3V50 - chain A; structure by X-ray diffraction, 1.45 A resolution.

== Chain A ==
Molecule: Beta-lactamase
Source organism: Klebsiella pneumoniae
Notes: EC 3.5.2.6; fragment: SHV-1 beta-lactamase
Reference sequence: Q5PSW7 (Q5PSW7_KLEPN); the author numbering skips numbers that UniProt does not, so the offset changes along the chain: 26-238 = UniProt 22-234; 240-252 = UniProt 235-247; 254-292 = UniProt 248-286
Sequence (265 residues; numbered 26 to 292; 2 numbers in that range are skipped by the numbering (no residue carries them; nothing is unmodelled there); the number before each row is that of its first residue):
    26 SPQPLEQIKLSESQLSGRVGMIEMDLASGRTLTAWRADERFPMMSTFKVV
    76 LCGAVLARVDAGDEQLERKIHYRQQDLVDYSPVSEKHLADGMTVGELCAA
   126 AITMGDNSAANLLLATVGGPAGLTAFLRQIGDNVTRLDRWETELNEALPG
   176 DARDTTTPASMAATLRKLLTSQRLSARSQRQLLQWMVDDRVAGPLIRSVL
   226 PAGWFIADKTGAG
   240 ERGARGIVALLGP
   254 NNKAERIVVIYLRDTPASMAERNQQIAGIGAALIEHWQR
Disulfide bonds: Cys77-Cys123
Covalent attachments: compound SA2 linked to Ser70
Sequence notes: engineered mutation Gly130 (Ser126 in Q5PSW7)
Small-molecule neighbours:
  - cyclohexyl-hexyl-beta-D-maltoside (MA4), molecule 1: Ser26, Ile221, Val224, Leu225, Pro226, Ile231, Ile246, Ala248, Leu250, Val261, Ile263, Ile279, Ala280, Gly283, Ala284, Ile287, Glu288
  - cyclohexyl-hexyl-beta-D-maltoside (MA4), molecule 2: Ala217, Leu220, Ile221, Val224, Thr235, Arg244, Ile246, Asn276, Ile279, Ala280
  - SA2 ((3R)-4-[(4-carboxybutanoyl)oxy]-N-[(1E)-3-oxoprop-1-en-1-yl]-3-sulfino-D-valine): Met69, Lys73, Asp104, Tyr105, Ala126, Gly130, Asn132, Glu166, Thr167, Asn170, Lys234, Thr235, Gly236, Ala237
What the authors report for this chain:
  - binding site for SA2: Ser70, Lys73, Asn132, Asn170, Lys234, Ala237
  - catalytic residues: Ser70, Ala237
  - mutagenesis - S130G: unchanged binding to SA2
  - conformationally variable residues: Gly130
  - mutagenesis - S130G: decreased binding to tazobactam (citing earlier work)
  - mutagenesis - S130G: decreased binding to clavulanic acid (citing earlier work)

== Overview ==
Ligands of chain A: cyclohexyl-hexyl-beta-D-maltoside. Covalently linked compound SA2: at Ser70. From the
paper: catalytic residues Ser70 and Ala237; S130G reduces binding to tazobactam.
Chain A is Beta-lactamase (Klebsiella pneumoniae); the structure, Complex of SHV S130G mutant beta-lactamase
complexed to SA2-13, was determined by X-ray diffraction together with 3V5M from the same study.
